Entry 2WNH (X-ray diffraction, 1.68 A resolution); this record covers chains A and B.

# Chain A (and B)
Molecule: 3-phytase
Organism: Klebsiella pneumoniae
Notes: EC 3.1.3.8; chain B of this document is another copy of the same molecule, construct and numbering; everything in this record applies to it too
UniProt: Q84CN9 (Q84CN9_KLEPN); residues 13-405 here correspond to UniProt positions 29-421 (UniProt number = residue number + 16)
Sequence (418 residues; each row starts with the number of its first residue):
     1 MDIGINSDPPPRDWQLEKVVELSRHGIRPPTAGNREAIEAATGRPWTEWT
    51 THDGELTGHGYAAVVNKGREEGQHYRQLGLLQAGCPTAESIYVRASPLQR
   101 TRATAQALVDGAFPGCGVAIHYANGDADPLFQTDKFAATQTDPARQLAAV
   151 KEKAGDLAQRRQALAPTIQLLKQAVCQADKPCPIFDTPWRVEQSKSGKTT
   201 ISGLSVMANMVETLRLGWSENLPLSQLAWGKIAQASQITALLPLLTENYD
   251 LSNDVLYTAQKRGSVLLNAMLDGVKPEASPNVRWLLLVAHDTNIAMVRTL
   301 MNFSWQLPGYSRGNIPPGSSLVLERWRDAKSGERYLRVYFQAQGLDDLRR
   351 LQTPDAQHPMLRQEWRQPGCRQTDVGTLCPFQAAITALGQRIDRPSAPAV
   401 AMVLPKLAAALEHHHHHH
Not modelled in the structure: 1-7, 407-418 (chain B: 1-6, 407-418)
Differences from the reference sequence: expression tag (1-12, 406-418); engineered mutation Ala123 (Val139 in Q84CN9), Ser279 (Asn295 in Q84CN9), Ala397 (Thr413 in Q84CN9); conflict Ser279 (Asn295 in Q84CN9)
Cystine bridges: Cys85-Cys116, Cys176-Cys182, Cys370-Cys379
Metal / ion sites: Na+: Trp49, Thr51; Mg2+ near His358 (its only coordinating residue here)
What the authors report for this chain:
  - catalytic residues: His25 (proposed by the authors, not directly observed)
  - contacts within the chain: His25-Gly26 (hydrogen bond), Ser96-His290
  - mutagenesis - H25A: abolished catalytic activity

# Chain A / chain B interface
Contacting residue pairs (46):
  Thr50(A) - Gln99(B)  hydrogen bond (backbone-side chain)
  Thr50(A) - Arg102(B)
  Thr50(A) - Ala103(B)
  Thr50(A) - Gln106(B)  hydrogen bond
  His52(A) - His52(B)
  His52(A) - Glu55(B)  salt bridge
  Glu55(A) - His52(B)  salt bridge
  Gly58(A) - Tyr61(B)
  His59(A) - Tyr61(B)
  His59(A) - Asp110(B)  salt bridge
  Tyr61(A) - Gly58(B)
  Tyr61(A) - His59(B)
  Val65(A) - Leu351(B)  hydrophobic
  Arg69(A) - Arg350(B)
  Arg69(A) - Leu351(B)  hydrogen bond (side chain-backbone)
  Gln99(A) - Thr50(B)  hydrogen bond (side chain-backbone)
  Arg102(A) - Thr50(B)
  Ala103(A) - Thr50(B)
  Gln106(A) - Thr50(B)  hydrogen bond
  Asp110(A) - His59(B)  salt bridge
  Asp110(A) - Asn221(B)  hydrogen bond
  Asp110(A) - Leu351(B)
  Pro114(A) - Arg350(B)
  Gly115(A) - Asn221(B)
  Gly115(A) - Arg349(B)  hydrogen bond (backbone-side chain)
  Gly115(A) - Arg350(B)
  Cys116(A) - Asn221(B)  hydrogen bond (backbone-side chain)
  Gly117(A) - Asn221(B)  hydrogen bond (backbone-side chain)
  Gly117(A) - Leu222(B)
  Gly117(A) - Pro223(B)
  Gly117(A) - Arg349(B)
  Ala119(A) - Pro223(B)  hydrophobic
  Asn221(A) - Asp110(B)  hydrogen bond
  Asn221(A) - Gly115(B)
  Asn221(A) - Cys116(B)
  Asn221(A) - Gly117(B)  hydrogen bond (side chain-backbone)
  Leu222(A) - Gly117(B)
  Pro223(A) - Gly117(B)
  Pro223(A) - Ala119(B)  hydrophobic
  Arg349(A) - Gly115(B)  hydrogen bond (side chain-backbone)
  Arg349(A) - Gly117(B)
  Arg350(A) - Pro114(B)
  Arg350(A) - Gly115(B)
  Leu351(A) - Val65(B)  hydrophobic
  Leu351(A) - Arg69(B)
  Leu351(A) - Asp110(B)
Other interface residues (no listed pair), chain A (27 interface residues in all): Ala62, Phe113, Val118
Other interface residues (no listed pair), chain B (27 interface residues in all): Ala62, Phe113, Val118

# In short
The chain A/chain B interface involves 27 residues from each chain, with 12 hydrogen bonds and 4 salt bridges.
Polar pairs include His52(A)-Glu55(B), His59(A)-Asp110(B) and Thr50(A)-Gln99(B). Trp49(A) and Thr51(A) form
the Na+ site. From the paper: the catalytic residue His25(A); H25A of chain A abolishes catalytic activity.
Both chains are 3-phytase (Klebsiella pneumoniae). Entry 2WNH (Crystal Structure Analysis of Klebsiella sp
ASR1 Phytase) was determined by X-ray diffraction, deposited together with 2WNI and 2WU0.
